PDB entry 1PPK | X-ray diffraction, 1.80 A resolution | chain E

Chain E:
Name: Penicillopepsin
From: Penicillium janthinellum
Notes: EC 3.4.23.20
UniProtKB: P00798 (PENP_PENJA); residue numbers follow UniProt; this construct covers 1-323
Amino-acid sequence (323 residues; numbered 1 to 323; the number before each row is that of its first residue):
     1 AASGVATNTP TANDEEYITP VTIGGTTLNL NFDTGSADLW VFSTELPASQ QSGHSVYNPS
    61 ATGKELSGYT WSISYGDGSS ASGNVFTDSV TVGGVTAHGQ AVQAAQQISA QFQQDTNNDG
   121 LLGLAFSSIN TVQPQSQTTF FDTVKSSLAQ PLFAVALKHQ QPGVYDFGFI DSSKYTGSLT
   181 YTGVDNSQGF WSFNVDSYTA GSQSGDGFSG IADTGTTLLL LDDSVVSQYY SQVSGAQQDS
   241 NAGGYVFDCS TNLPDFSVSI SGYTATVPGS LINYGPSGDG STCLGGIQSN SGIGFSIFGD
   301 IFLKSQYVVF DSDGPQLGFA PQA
Swiss-Prot annotation at these positions:
  - active site: D33, D213
  - glycosylation: S3 (O-linked (Man...) serine), T7 (O-linked (Man...) threonine)
Disulfides: C249-C283
Covalently attached groups: alpha-D-mannopyranose (MAN) linked to S3; alpha-L-xylopyranose (HSY) linked to T7
Ligand contacts:
  - dimethylformamide (DMF): G76, I211, I293, F295, I297
  - IVV (N-(3-methylbutanoyl)-L-valyl-N-{(1R)-1-[(R)-(2-ethoxy-2-oxoethyl)(hydroxy)phosphoryl]-3-methylbutyl}-L-valinamide): E15, E16, N31, D33, G35, S36, Y75, G76, D77, S79, F112, L121, F190, D213, G215, T216, T217, L218, L220, Y274, L284, I297

In short:
Bound to chain E: compound IVV and dimethylformamide. Covalently linked alpha-D-mannopyranose: at S3.
Alpha-L-xylopyranose is covalently linked to T7. UniProt lists active-site residues D33 and D213.
Chain E is Penicillopepsin (Penicillium janthinellum); the structure, Crystallographic analysis of transition
state mimics bound to penicillopepsin: phosphorous-containing peptide analogues, was determined by X-ray
diffraction (same publication as 1PPL and 1PPM).
